Entry 1OQR (X-ray diffraction, 1.65 A resolution); this record covers chain A.

[Chain A]
Name: Putidaredoxin
Source organism: Pseudomonas putida
UniProtKB: P00259 (PUTX_PSEPU); numbering as in UniProt (aligned over 1-106)
Sequence (106 residues; numbered 1 to 106; the number before each row is that of its first residue):
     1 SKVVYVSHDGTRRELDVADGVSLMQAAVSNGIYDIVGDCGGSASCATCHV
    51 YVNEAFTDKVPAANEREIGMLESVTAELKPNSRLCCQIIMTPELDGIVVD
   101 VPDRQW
Sequence notes: engineered mutation Ser-73 (Cys in P00259)
Metal / ion sites: 2Fe-2S cluster Fe: Cys-39, Cys-45, Cys-48, Cys-86
Ligand contacts: 2Fe-2S cluster (FES): Met-24, Gly-37, Asp-38, Cys-39, Gly-40, Gly-41, Ala-43, Ser-44, Cys-45, Ala-46, Cys-48, Leu-84, Cys-86

[Overview]
Ligands of chain A: 2Fe-2S cluster. Cys-39, Cys-45, Cys-48 and Cys-86 coordinate a 2Fe-2S cluster Fe ion.
Chain A is Putidaredoxin (Pseudomonas putida); the structure, Crystal structure of C73S mutant of
putidaredoxin, a [2Fe-2S] ferredoxin from Pseudomonas putida, at 1.65A resolution, was determined by X-ray
diffraction together with 1OQQ from the same study.
